Entry 7QIS (X-ray diffraction, 1.83 A resolution); this record covers chains A and B of the 8 polymer chains in the assembly.

# Chain A
Name: Chymotrypsin A chain A
Source organism: Bos taurus
Reference sequence: P00766 (CTRA_BOVIN); residue numbers follow UniProt; this construct covers 1-13
Chain sequence (13 residues; each row starts with the number of its first residue):
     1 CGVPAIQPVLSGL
Not modelled in the structure: 13

# Chain B
Name: Chymotrypsin A chain B
Source organism: Bos taurus
Reference sequence: P00766 (CTRA_BOVIN); residue numbers follow UniProt; this construct covers 16-146
Chain sequence (131 residues; each row starts with the number of its first residue):
    16 IVNGEEAVPGSWPWQVSLQDKTGFHFCGGSLINENWVVTAAHCGVTTSDV
    66 VVAGEFDQGSSSEKIQKLKIAKVFKNSKYNSLTINNDITLLKLSTAASFS
   116 QTVSAVCLPSASDDFAAGTTCVTTGWGLTRY
UniProt features mapped onto this chain:
  - active site (Charge relay system): His57, Asp102
Disulfides: Cys42-Cys58

# Chain A / chain B interface
Inter-chain disulfides: Cys1(A)-Cys122(B)
Contacting residue pairs (22; chain A residue first):
  Cys1(A) with Ala120(B); Val121(B); Cys122(B), disulfide
  Gly2(A) with Trp29(B); Ala120(B), hydrogen bond (backbone-backbone); Cys122(B)
  Pro4(A) with Ser26(B); Pro28(B); Trp29(B), hydrophobic
  Ala5(A) with Gln116(B)
  Ile6(A) with Val23(B), hydrophobic; Pro24(B); Ser26(B); Gln116(B); Thr117(B)
  Gln7(A) with Ser26(B)
  Pro8(A) with Ser26(B); Trp27(B), hydrophobic
  Val9(A) with Val23(B), hydrophobic
  Leu10(A) with Glu20(B); Val137(B), hydrophobic
  Ser11(A) with Glu20(B), hydrogen bond
Other interface residues (no listed pair), chain A (11 interface residues in all): Val3
Other interface residues (no listed pair), chain B (14 interface residues in all): Gly25

# Overview
11 residues of chain A and 14 residues of chain B are in contact, with 1 disulfide bond and 2 hydrogen bonds.
Among the polar pairs are Ser11(A)-Glu20(B) and Gly2(A)-Ala120(B). Curated annotation (UniProt) lists
active-site residues His57(B) and Asp102(B) on chain B.
Chain A is Chymotrypsin A chain A and chain B is Chymotrypsin A chain B, both from Bos taurus; the structure,
CRYSTAL STRUCTURE OF THE P1 difluoroethylglycine (DfeGly) BPTI MUTANT- BOVINE CHYMOTRYPSIN COMPLEX, was
determined by X-ray diffraction, deposited together with 7QIQ and 7QIT.
